8CS0 - chains A and B of the 3 polymer chains in the assembly; structure by X-ray diffraction, 1.65 A resolution.

== Chain A ==
Molecule: reverse transcriptase
From: Moloney murine leukemia virus
Notes: fragment: N-terminal fragment
Reference sequence: Q8UN00 (Q8UN00_MLVMO); residues 24-278 here correspond to UniProt positions 683-937 (UniProt number = residue number + 659)
Chain sequence (266 residues; each row starts with the number of its first residue):
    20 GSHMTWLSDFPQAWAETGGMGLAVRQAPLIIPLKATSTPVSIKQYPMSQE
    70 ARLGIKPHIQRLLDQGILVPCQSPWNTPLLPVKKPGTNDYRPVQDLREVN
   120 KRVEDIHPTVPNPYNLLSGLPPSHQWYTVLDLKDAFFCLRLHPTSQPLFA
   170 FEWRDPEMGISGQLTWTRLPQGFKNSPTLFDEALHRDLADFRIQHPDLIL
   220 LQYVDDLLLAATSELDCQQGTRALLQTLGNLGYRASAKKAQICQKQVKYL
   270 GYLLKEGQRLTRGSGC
Not modelled in the structure: 20-23, 101-108, 279-285
Differences from the reference sequence: expression tag (20-23, 279-285); conflict Asn249 (Asp908 in Q8UN00)

== Chain B ==
Molecule: 8-nt DNA strand
Sequence (8 nucleotides; each row starts with the number of its first residue):
     1 CTXXXXXX
Modified residues: JSP ((1R)-1-(4-amino-1-methyl-2-oxo-1,2-dihydropyrimidin-5-yl)-1,4-anhydro-2-deoxy-5-O-phosphono-D-erythro-pentitol) at position 3, 1W5 ((1R)-1-(6-amino-2-hydroxy-5-nitropyridin-3-yl)-1,4-anhydro-2-deoxy-5-O-phosphono-D-erythro-pentitol) at position 4, 1W5 ((1R)-1-(6-amino-2-hydroxy-5-nitropyridin-3-yl)-1,4-anhydro-2-deoxy-5-O-phosphono-D-erythro-pentitol) at position 5, 1WA (2-amino-8-(2-deoxy-5-O-phosphono-beta-D-erythro-pentofuranosyl)-4-hydroxy-1H-imidazo[1,2-a][1,3,5]triazine-5,8-diium) at position 6, IGU (2'-deoxyisoguanine-5'-monophosphate) at position 7, JSP ((1R)-1-(4-amino-1-methyl-2-oxo-1,2-dihydropyrimidin-5-yl)-1,4-anhydro-2-deoxy-5-O-phosphono-D-erythro-pentitol) at position 8

== Interface between chain A and chain B ==
Residue-residue contacts (6):
  Tyr64(A) - DC1(B)  sugar contact
  Tyr64(A) - DT2(B)  sugar contact
  Leu99(A) - DC1(B)  base contact
  Arg116(A) - DT2(B)  hydrogen bond to the base
  Arg116(A) - JSP_3(B)  hydrogen bond to the sugar
  Lys120(A) - 1W5_4(B)  salt bridge to the phosphate

== In short ==
The chain A/chain B interface involves 4 residues from each chain, with 2 hydrogen bonds and 1 salt bridge.
Among the polar pairs are Arg116(A)-DT2(B), Arg116(A)-JSP_3(B) and Lys120(A)-1W5_4(B).
Here chain A is reverse transcriptase (Moloney murine leukemia virus) and chain B is an 8-nt DNA strand. Entry
8CS0 (Crystal structure of alien DNA CTSZZPBSBSZPPBAG in a host-guest complex with the N-terminal fragment of
Moloney ...) was determined by X-ray diffraction, deposited together with 8CRZ.
